PDB entry 9CLO | electron microscopy, 3.10 A resolution | chains A and B

# Chain A (and B)
Name: Oxygen sensor protein DosP
Organism: Escherichia coli
Notes: EC 3.1.4.52; chain B of this document is another copy of the same molecule, construct and numbering; everything in this record applies to it too
Reference sequence: P76129 (DOSP_ECOLI); residues 20-806 here correspond to UniProt positions 12-798 (UniProt number = residue number - 8)
Amino-acid sequence (787 residues; numbered 20 to 806; the number before each row is that of its first residue):
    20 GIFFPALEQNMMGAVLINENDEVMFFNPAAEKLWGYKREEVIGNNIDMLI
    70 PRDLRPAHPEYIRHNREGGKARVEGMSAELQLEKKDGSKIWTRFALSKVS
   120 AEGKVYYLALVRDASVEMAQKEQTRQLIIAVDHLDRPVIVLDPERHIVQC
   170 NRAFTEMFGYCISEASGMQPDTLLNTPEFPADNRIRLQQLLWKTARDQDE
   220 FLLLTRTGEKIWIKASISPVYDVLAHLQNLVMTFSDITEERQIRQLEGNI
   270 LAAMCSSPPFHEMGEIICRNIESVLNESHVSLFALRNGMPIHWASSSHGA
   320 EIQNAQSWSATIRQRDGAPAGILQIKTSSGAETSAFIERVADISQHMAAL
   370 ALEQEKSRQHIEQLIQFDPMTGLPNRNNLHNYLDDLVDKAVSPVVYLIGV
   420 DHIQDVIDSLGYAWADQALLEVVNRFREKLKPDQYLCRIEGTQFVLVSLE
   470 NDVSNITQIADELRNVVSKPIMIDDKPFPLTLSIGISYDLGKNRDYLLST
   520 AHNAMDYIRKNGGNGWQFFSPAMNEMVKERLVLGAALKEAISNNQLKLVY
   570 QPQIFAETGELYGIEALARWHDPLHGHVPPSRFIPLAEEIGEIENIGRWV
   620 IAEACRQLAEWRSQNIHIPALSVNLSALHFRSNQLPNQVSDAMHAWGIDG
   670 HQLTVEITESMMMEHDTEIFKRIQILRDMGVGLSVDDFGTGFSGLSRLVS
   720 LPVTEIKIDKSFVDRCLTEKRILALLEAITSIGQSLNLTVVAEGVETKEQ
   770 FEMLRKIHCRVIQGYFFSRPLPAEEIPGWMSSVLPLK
Construct notes: engineered mutation A97 (Arg89 in P76129); conflict T195 (Ile187 in P76129)
Bound ions: Mg2+ site 1: E584 (together with c-di-GMP); Mg2+ site 2: D705, E762 (together with c-di-GMP)
Small-molecule neighbours:
  - c-di-GMP (C2E; 9,9'-[(2R,3R,3aS,5S,7aR,9R,10R,10aS,12S,14aR)-3,5,10,12-tetrahydroxy-5,12-dioxidooctahydro-2H,7H-difuro[3,2-d:3',2'-j][1,3,7,9,2,8]tetraoxadiphosphacyclododecine-2,9-diyl]bis(2-amino-1,9-dihydro-6H-purin-6-one)): Q570, E584, A585, L586, A587, R588, P599, S600, I603, I615, V619, N643, D705, K729, E762, G763, V764, E765, Q782, G783, Y784, P789
  - heme (HEM): V34, I36, I65, L68, P70, H77, Y80, I81, H83, N84, V92, G94, M95, L99, Q100, L101, F113, L115, Y126, A128
Curated features (UniProtKB/Swiss-Prot):
  - binding site (heme): H77, M95
What the authors report for this chain:
  - heme coordination: H77, M95
  - contacts within the chain: R131-E136 (hydrogen bond)
  - conformationally variable residues (helix shift, loop rearrangement, order/disorder transition): M30, H77, G87 to V92
  - mutagenesis - M30A: decreased catalytic activity
  - mutagenesis - R131A: unchanged binding to O2
  - mutagenesis - R131A (kcat = 2.0 s-1): increased catalytic activity on deoxy
  - mutagenesis - M95I (about 10-fold): increased binding to O2 (citing earlier work)
  - catalytic residues: K726 (citing earlier work)

# How chain A and chain B interact
Residue-residue contacts (167; chain A residue first):
  G20(A) - F22(B)
  I21(A) - L35(B)  hydrophobic
  I21(A) - V118(B)
  I21(A) - Y125(B)  hydrophobic
  F22(A) - F22(B)  hydrophobic
  F22(A) - L26(B)  hydrophobic
  F22(A) - F44(B)  hydrophobic
  P24(A) - V118(B)  hydrophobic
  A25(A) - S116(B)
  A25(A) - V118(B)  hydrophobic
  A25(A) - L127(B)  hydrophobic
  Q28(A) - A90(B)  hydrogen bond (side chain-backbone)
  Q28(A) - R91(B)  hydrogen bond (backbone-side chain)
  Q28(A) - K117(B)  hydrogen bond (side chain-backbone)
  N29(A) - R91(B)  hydrogen bond (backbone-side chain)
  N29(A) - A114(B)
  N29(A) - S116(B)
  N29(A) - L129(B)
  M30(A) - R91(B)
  M31(A) - M31(B)  hydrophobic
  A90(A) - Q28(B)
  R91(A) - Q28(B)
  R91(A) - K51(B)
  A114(A) - N29(B)
  L115(A) - N29(B)
  S116(A) - A25(B)  hydrogen bond (side chain-backbone)
  S116(A) - N29(B)  hydrogen bond
  K117(A) - Q28(B)
  V118(A) - G20(B)
  V118(A) - A25(B)  hydrophobic
  L127(A) - A25(B)  hydrophobic
  L129(A) - L26(B)  hydrophobic
  L129(A) - N29(B)
  L129(A) - M31(B)  hydrophobic
  L129(A) - L129(B)  hydrophobic
  R131(A) - R131(B)
  R131(A) - E136(B)  salt bridge
  E136(A) - E136(B)
  Q139(A) - K140(B)
  Q139(A) - T143(B)  hydrogen bond
  Q142(A) - T143(B)
  Q142(A) - Q168(B)  hydrogen bond (backbone-side chain)
  T143(A) - Q139(B)  hydrogen bond
  T143(A) - Q142(B)
  T143(A) - T143(B)
  T143(A) - L146(B)
  R144(A) - Q247(B)
  R144(A) - N248(B)  hydrogen bond
  Q145(A) - V167(B)
  Q145(A) - Q168(B)  hydrogen bond
  L146(A) - T143(B)
  L146(A) - L146(B)  hydrophobic
  L146(A) - I147(B)  hydrophobic
  L146(A) - V150(B)  hydrophobic
  L146(A) - Q168(B)  hydrogen bond (backbone-side chain)
  I147(A) - L146(B)  hydrophobic
  I148(A) - V239(B)  hydrophobic
  I148(A) - N248(B)
  I148(A) - V250(B)  hydrophobic
  A149(A) - L153(B)
  A149(A) - V157(B)  hydrophobic
  V150(A) - L146(B)  hydrophobic
  H152(A) - S237(B)
  H152(A) - V250(B)
  H152(A) - T252(B)
  L153(A) - L153(B)  hydrophobic
  L153(A) - R155(B)
  L153(A) - V157(B)  hydrophobic
  V157(A) - A149(B)  hydrophobic
  V157(A) - H152(B)
  V167(A) - Q145(B)
  Q168(A) - L146(B)
  D201(A) - D335(B)
  D201(A) - G336(B)
  R205(A) - R332(B)
  R205(A) - D335(B)  salt bridge
  R215(A) - W327(B)
  R215(A) - E357(B)  salt bridge
  Q217(A) - D361(B)  hydrogen bond
  Q217(A) - Q364(B)  hydrogen bond
  D218(A) - R332(B)  salt bridge
  E219(A) - H365(B)  salt bridge
  K233(A) - D361(B)  salt bridge
  S237(A) - H152(B)
  V239(A) - I148(B)  hydrophobic
  V239(A) - H152(B)
  Q247(A) - R144(B)
  N248(A) - R144(B)  hydrogen bond
  V250(A) - I148(B)  hydrophobic
  V250(A) - H152(B)
  R263(A) - H365(B)  hydrogen bond
  E266(A) - E266(B)
  E266(A) - L270(B)
  E266(A) - M366(B)
  G267(A) - L369(B)
  L270(A) - M273(B)  hydrophobic
  L270(A) - C274(B)  hydrophobic
  L270(A) - L369(B)  hydrophobic
  M273(A) - C274(B)  hydrophobic
  C274(A) - M273(B)  hydrogen bond (side chain-backbone)
  C274(A) - Q373(B)  hydrogen bond
  R334(A) - N268(B)  hydrogen bond
  R358(A) - E266(B)  salt bridge
  D361(A) - R263(B)
  I362(A) - E266(B)
  H365(A) - G267(B)
  M366(A) - L270(B)  hydrophobic
  L369(A) - A271(B)
  L369(A) - C274(B)  hydrophobic
  I380(A) - A432(B)  hydrophobic
  I380(A) - W433(B)
  L383(A) - W433(B)  hydrophobic
  L383(A) - D493(B)
  I384(A) - Q436(B)
  Q385(A) - Q436(B)
  F386(A) - Q436(B)  hydrogen bond (backbone-side chain)
  F386(A) - L439(B)  hydrophobic
  F386(A) - E440(B)
  F386(A) - N443(B)
  D387(A) - L439(B)
  P388(A) - P388(B)
  P388(A) - M389(B)
  P388(A) - D435(B)
  M389(A) - P388(B)
  M389(A) - M389(B)  hydrogen bond (backbone-backbone)
  M389(A) - T390(B)
  T390(A) - T390(B)
  T390(A) - G391(B)
  G391(A) - T390(B)
  G391(A) - L439(B)
  W433(A) - L383(B)  hydrophobic
  W433(A) - I384(B)  hydrophobic
  Q436(A) - I384(B)
  Q436(A) - F386(B)
  Q436(A) - P388(B)
  L439(A) - F386(B)  hydrophobic
  L439(A) - D387(B)
  L439(A) - G391(B)
  E440(A) - F386(B)
  N443(A) - F386(B)
  N443(A) - G391(B)
  R446(A) - R446(B)
  D493(A) - H379(B)  salt bridge
  D493(A) - L383(B)
  F707(A) - S712(B)
  G710(A) - G710(B)
  G710(A) - F711(B)
  F711(A) - F711(B)
  F711(A) - A743(B)
  F711(A) - L744(B)  hydrophobic
  F711(A) - A747(B)  hydrophobic
  S712(A) - F707(B)
  S715(A) - L744(B)
  S719(A) - R740(B)
  R740(A) - S719(B)
  A743(A) - F711(B)
  A743(A) - L755(B)  hydrophobic
  L744(A) - F711(B)  hydrophobic
  L744(A) - S715(B)
  E746(A) - S754(B)
  A747(A) - F711(B)  hydrophobic
  A747(A) - S750(B)
  A747(A) - I751(B)  hydrophobic
  S750(A) - S750(B)
  I751(A) - A747(B)  hydrophobic
  S754(A) - E746(B)
  L755(A) - A743(B)  hydrophobic
Interface residues without a listed pair, chain A (104 interface residues in all): F23, R112, F113, A120, R155, V159, F198, D216, S235, T252, A271, A432
Interface residues without a listed pair, chain B (105 interface residues in all): P24, M30, P47, R112, L115, A120, V159, T330, I380

# Overview
The interface between chain A and chain B involves 104 residues on one side and 105 on the other, with 21
hydrogen bonds and 8 salt bridges. Among the polar pairs are R131(A)-E136(B), R205(A)-D335(B) and
R215(A)-E357(B). The paper reports the catalytic residue K726(A); M30A of chain A reduces catalytic activity;
3 substitutions were tested in all.
Both chains are Oxygen sensor protein DosP (Escherichia coli). Entry 9CLO (DosP R97A with c-di-GMP) was
determined by electron microscopy, deposited together with 9BGV, 9BKV, 9CDR, 9CE0 and 9CMF.
